5ZHV - chains A and B; structure by X-ray diffraction, 2.40 A resolution.

== Chain A (and B) ==
Name: Transcriptional regulator
Organism: Mycobacterium tuberculosis (strain ATCC 25618 / H37Rv)
Notes: chain B of this document is another copy of the same molecule, construct and numbering; everything in this record applies to it too
UniProt: I6X7F9 (I6X7F9_MYCTU); residues 1-107 here = UniProt positions 1-107
Sequence (113 residues; numbered -5 to 107; the number before each row is that of its first residue; numbers below 1 keep their minus sign (Ala-5 is residue -5)):
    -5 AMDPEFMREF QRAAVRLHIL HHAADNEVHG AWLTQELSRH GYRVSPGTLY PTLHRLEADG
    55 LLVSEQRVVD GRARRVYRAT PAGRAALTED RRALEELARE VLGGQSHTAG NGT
Disordered / not traced: 97-107
Sequence notes: expression tag (-5 to 0)
Bound ions: Zn2+ site 1: His12, His34 (shared with Glu94(B) of chain B); Zn2+ site 2 near His15 (its only coordinating residue here); Zn2+ site 3: His16, Glu30, His34
UniProt features mapped onto this chain:
  - binding site (Cd(2+)): His16, Glu30, His34, His101
  - mutagenesis: His16 (H16A: Abolishes cadmium and zinc binding), His34 (H34A: Abolishes cadmium and zinc binding)

== How chain A and chain B interact ==
Pairs across the interface (71; chain A residue first):
  Ala-5(A) - Glu83(B)
  Met-4(A) - Leu55(B)
  Met-4(A) - Ala76(B)  hydrophobic
  Met-4(A) - Ala80(B)  hydrophobic
  Met-4(A) - Glu83(B)  hydrogen bond (backbone-side chain)
  Asp-3(A) - Arg10(B)  salt bridge
  Asp-3(A) - Leu14(B)
  Asp-3(A) - Leu55(B)
  Asp-3(A) - Ala80(B)
  Asp-3(A) - Asp84(B)
  Glu-1(A) - Arg10(B)
  Glu-1(A) - Arg49(B)  salt bridge
  Phe0(A) - Ala7(B)
  Phe0(A) - Arg10(B)
  Phe0(A) - Leu11(B)  hydrophobic
  Phe0(A) - Asp84(B)
  Met1(A) - Glu83(B)
  Met1(A) - Asp84(B)
  Glu3(A) - Arg6(B)
  Glu3(A) - Ala7(B)  hydrogen bond (side chain-backbone)
  Glu3(A) - Arg10(B)
  Phe4(A) - Ala87(B)
  Phe4(A) - Leu88(B)  hydrophobic
  Phe4(A) - Leu91(B)  hydrophobic
  Arg6(A) - Glu3(B)  salt bridge
  Ala7(A) - Phe0(B)
  Ala7(A) - Glu3(B)
  Ala8(A) - Leu91(B)  hydrophobic
  Arg10(A) - Asp-3(B)  salt bridge
  Arg10(A) - Glu-1(B)
  Arg10(A) - Phe0(B)
  Arg10(A) - Glu3(B)
  His12(A) - Leu91(B)
  His12(A) - Glu94(B)  salt bridge
  Leu14(A) - Asp-3(B)
  His34(A) - Glu94(B)  salt bridge
  Tyr36(A) - Leu91(B)
  Leu55(A) - Met-4(B)
  Leu55(A) - Asp-3(B)
  Ala76(A) - Met-4(B)  hydrophobic
  Ala80(A) - Met-4(B)  hydrophobic
  Ala80(A) - Asp-3(B)
  Glu83(A) - Ala-5(B)
  Glu83(A) - Met-4(B)  hydrogen bond (side chain-backbone)
  Glu83(A) - Met1(B)
  Asp84(A) - Asp-3(B)
  Asp84(A) - Phe0(B)
  Asp84(A) - Met1(B)
  Arg85(A) - Val95(B)
  Ala87(A) - Met1(B)  hydrophobic
  Ala87(A) - Phe4(B)
  Leu88(A) - Phe4(B)  hydrophobic
  Leu88(A) - Leu88(B)  hydrophobic
  Leu88(A) - Leu91(B)  hydrophobic
  Leu88(A) - Val95(B)  hydrophobic
  Leu91(A) - Phe4(B)  hydrophobic
  Leu91(A) - Ala8(B)  hydrophobic
  Leu91(A) - His12(B)
  Leu91(A) - Tyr36(B)
  Leu91(A) - Leu88(B)
  Ala92(A) - Leu88(B)  hydrophobic
  Ala92(A) - Ala92(B)  hydrophobic
  Glu94(A) - His12(B)  salt bridge
  Glu94(A) - His34(B)
  Glu94(A) - Tyr36(B)  hydrogen bond
  Val95(A) - Leu11(B)  hydrophobic
  Val95(A) - His12(B)
  Val95(A) - Arg85(B)  hydrogen bond (backbone-side chain)
  Val95(A) - Leu88(B)  hydrophobic
  Leu96(A) - Arg85(B)
  Leu96(A) - Glu89(B)
Other interface residues (no listed pair), chain A (31 interface residues in all): Leu11, Ala79
Other interface residues (no listed pair), chain B (33 interface residues in all): His15, Ala79

== Overview ==
31 residues of chain A and 33 residues of chain B are in contact; the contacts include 5 hydrogen bonds and 7
salt bridges. Polar pairs include Asp-3(A)-Arg10(B), Glu-1(A)-Arg49(B) and Arg6(A)-Glu3(B). UniProt lists 4
Cd2+-binding residues and 2 mutagenesis sites on chain A.
Both chains are Transcriptional regulator (Mycobacterium tuberculosis (strain ATCC 25618 / H37Rv)). Entry 5ZHV
(Crystal structure of the PadR-family transcriptional regulator Rv3488 of Mycobacterium tuberculosis H37Rv in
complex with zinc ...) was determined by X-ray diffraction (same publication as 5ZHC and 5ZI8).
